8VRW - chains B and C of the 9 polymer chains in the assembly; structure by electron microscopy, 3.03 A resolution.

# Chain B
Protein: HLA class II histocompatibility antigen, DRB1 beta chain
From: Homo sapiens
Reference sequence: P01911 (DRB1_HUMAN); residues -28 to 237 here correspond to UniProt positions 1-266 (UniProt number = residue number + 29)
Sequence (300 residues; numbered -28 to 271; the number before each row is that of its first residue; numbers below 1 keep their minus sign (Met-28 is residue -28)):
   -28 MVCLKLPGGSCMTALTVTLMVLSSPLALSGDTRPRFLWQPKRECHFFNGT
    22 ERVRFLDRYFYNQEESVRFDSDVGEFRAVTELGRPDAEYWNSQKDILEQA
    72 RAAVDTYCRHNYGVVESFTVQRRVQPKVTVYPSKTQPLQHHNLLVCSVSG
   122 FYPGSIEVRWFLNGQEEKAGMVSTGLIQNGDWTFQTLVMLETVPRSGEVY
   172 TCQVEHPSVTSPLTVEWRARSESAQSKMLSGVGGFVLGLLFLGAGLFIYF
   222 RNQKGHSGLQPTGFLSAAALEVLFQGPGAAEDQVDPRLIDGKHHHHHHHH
Disordered / not traced: -28 to 2, 191-271
Construct notes: expression tag (238-271)
Disulfide bonds: Cys15-Cys79, Cys117-Cys173
Swiss-Prot annotation at these positions:
  - binding site (a peptide antigen): Asp57, Trp61, His81, Asn82, Arg93
  - glycosylation: Asn19 (N-linked (GlcNAc...) asparagine)
  - cross-link: Lys225 (Glycyl lysine isopeptide (Lys-Gly) (interchain with G-Cter in ubiquitin))

# Chain C
Protein: HLA class II histocompatibility antigen gamma chain
From: Homo sapiens
Reference sequence: P04233 (HG2A_HUMAN); residues 2-296 here = UniProt positions 2-296
Sequence (308 residues; each row starts with the number of its first residue; numbers below 1 keep their minus sign (Met-11 is residue -11)):
   -11 MDYKDDDDAGTSRHRRRSRSCREDQKPVMDDQRDLISNNEQLPMLGRRPG
    39 APESKCSRGALYTGFSILVTLLLAGQATTAYFLYQQQGRLDKLTVTSQNL
    89 QLENLRMKLPKPPKPVSKMRMATPLLMQALPMGALPQGPMQNATKYGNMT
   139 EDHVMHLLQNADPLKVYPPLKGSFPENLRHLKNTMETIDWKVFESWMHHW
   189 LLFEMSRHSLEQKPTDAPPKVLTKCQEEVSHIPAVHPGSFRPKCDENGNY
   239 LPLQCYGSIGYCWCVFPNGTEVPNTRSRGHHNCSESLELEDPSSGLGVTK
   289 QDLGPVPM
Disordered / not traced: -11 to 60, 117-296
Construct notes: initiating methionine (-11); expression tag (-10 to 1)
Reported in the primary citation:
  - self-association interface (contacts with another copy of this molecule); pairs are residue here / residue on that copy: Asn92-Glu91, Lys96-Glu91
  - contacts within the chain: Arg77-Asp79 (hydrogen bond)

# How chain B and chain C interact
Pairs across the interface - 18 pairs, chain B then chain C:
  Trp9(B) with Met115(C), hydrophobic
  Arg13(B) with Ala110(C); Thr111(C); Pro112(C)
  Asp57(B) with Met115(C)
  Tyr60(B) with Gln116(C)
  Trp61(B) with Leu113(C); Leu114(C), hydrogen bond (side chain-backbone)
  Ile67(B) with Leu113(C), hydrophobic
  Tyr78(B) with Arg108(C); Met109(C); Ala110(C)
  His81(B) with Lys106(C); Arg108(C), hydrogen bond
  Asn82(B) with Arg108(C), hydrogen bond (side chain-backbone)
  Val85(B) with Ser105(C); Met107(C), hydrophobic
  Val86(B) with Met107(C), hydrophobic
Interface residues without a listed pair, chain B (14 interface residues in all): Tyr30, Gln70, Thr77

# In short
Chain B and chain C form an interface of 14 and 12 residues respectively; the contacts include 3 hydrogen
bonds. Among the polar pairs are Trp61(B)-Leu114(C), His81(B)-Arg108(C) and Asn82(B)-Arg108(C). UniProt lists
5 peptide antigen-binding residues on chain B. The paper reports a self-association interface involving
Asn92(C) and Lys96(C); contacts within the chain involving Arg77(C) and Asp79(C).
Chain B is HLA class II histocompatibility antigen, DRB1 beta chain and chain C is HLA class II
histocompatibility antigen gamma chain, both from Homo sapiens; the structure, Cryo-EM structure of human
invariant chain in complex with HLA-DR15, was determined by electron microscopy, deposited together with 8VSP.
